Entry 1OD7 (X-ray diffraction, 3.00 A resolution); this record covers chain A.

[Chain A]
Molecule: Sialoadhesin
Source organism: Mus musculus
Notes: fragment: domain one, ig-like v-type domain, residues 20-138
UniProtKB: Q62230 (SN_MOUSE); residues 1-119 here correspond to UniProt positions 20-138 (UniProt number = residue number + 19)
Chain sequence (119 residues; each row starts with the number of its first residue):
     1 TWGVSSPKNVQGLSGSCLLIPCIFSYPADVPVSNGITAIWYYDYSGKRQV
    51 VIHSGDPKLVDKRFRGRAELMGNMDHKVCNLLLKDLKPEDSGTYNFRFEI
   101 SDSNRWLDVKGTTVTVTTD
UniProt features mapped onto this chain:
  - binding site (N-acetylneuraminate): Tyr44, Arg97, Ser103 to Leu107
Disulfide bonds: Cys22-Cys79
Ligand contacts: Me-a-9-N- (SUW; me-a-9-N-(naphthyl-2-carbonyl)-amino-9-deoxy-neu5ac): Trp2, Tyr44, Ser45, Asn95, Arg97, Ser103, Arg105, Trp106, Leu107, Asp108, Val109
What the authors report for this chain:
  - binding site for Me-a-9-N-: Trp2, Ser45, Asn95, Arg97, Trp106, Leu107, Val109
  - conformationally variable residues (side-chain flip): Val109

[Summary]
Chain A binds Me-a-9-N-. UniProt lists 7 N-acetylneuraminate-binding residues. From the paper: a binding site
for Me-a-9-N- at Trp2, Ser45 and Asn95 among others; conformational variability at Val109.
Chain A is Sialoadhesin (Mus musculus); the structure, N-terminal of Sialoadhesin in complex with
Me-a-9-N-(naphthyl-2-carbonyl)-amino-9-deoxy-Neu5Ac (NAP compound), was determined by X-ray diffraction
together with 1ODA and 1OD9 from the same study.
